PDB entry 5XOQ | X-ray diffraction, 1.87 A resolution | chains A and B of the 4 polymer chains in the assembly

Chain A (and B):
Protein: Cysteine synthase
Organism: Planctopirus limnophila (strain ATCC 43296 / DSM 3776 / IFAM 1008 / 290)
Notes: EC 2.5.1.47; chain B of this document is another copy of the same molecule, construct and numbering; everything in this record applies to it too
Reference sequence: D5STP0 (D5STP0_PLAL2); numbering as in UniProt (aligned over 1-309)
Chain sequence (310 residues; numbered 0 to 309; the number before each row is that of its first residue; numbering starts at 0):
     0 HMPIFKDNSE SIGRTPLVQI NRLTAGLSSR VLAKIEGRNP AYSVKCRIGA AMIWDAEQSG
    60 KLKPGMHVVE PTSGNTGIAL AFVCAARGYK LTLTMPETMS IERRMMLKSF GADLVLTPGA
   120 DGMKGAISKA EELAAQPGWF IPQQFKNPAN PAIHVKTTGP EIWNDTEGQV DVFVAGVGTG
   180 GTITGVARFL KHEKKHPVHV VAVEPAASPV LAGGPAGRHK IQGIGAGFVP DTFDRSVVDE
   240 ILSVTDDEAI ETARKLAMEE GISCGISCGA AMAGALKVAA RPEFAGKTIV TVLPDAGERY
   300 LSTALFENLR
Modified residues: Lys44 ((2S)-2-amino-6-[[3-hydroxy-2-methyl-5-(phosphonooxymethyl)pyridin-4-yl]methylideneamino]hexanoic acid; LLP)
Construct notes: expression tag (0)

Chain A / chain B interface:
Pairs across the interface - 123 pairs, chain A then chain B:
  His0(A) - Asn163(B)
  His0(A) - Asp164(B)  salt bridge
  His0(A) - Glu166(B)  salt bridge
  Met1(A) - Arg13(B)
  Met1(A) - Thr14(B)
  Met1(A) - Pro15(B)  hydrophobic
  Met1(A) - Asp164(B)  hydrogen bond (backbone-side chain)
  Ile3(A) - Leu16(B)
  Ile3(A) - Arg29(B)
  Ile3(A) - Leu31(B)  hydrophobic
  Ile3(A) - Asp164(B)
  Ile3(A) - Thr165(B)
  Phe4(A) - Pro15(B)  hydrophobic
  Phe4(A) - Leu16(B)  hydrogen bond (backbone-backbone)
  Phe4(A) - Val17(B)
  Phe4(A) - Gln18(B)  hydrogen bond (backbone-backbone)
  Lys5(A) - Gln18(B)
  Lys5(A) - Asn20(B)  hydrogen bond (backbone-side chain)
  Asp6(A) - Val17(B)
  Asp6(A) - Asn20(B)
  Asn7(A) - Val17(B)
  Asn7(A) - Glu259(B)
  Asn7(A) - Gly260(B)  hydrogen bond (side chain-backbone)
  Asn7(A) - Ile261(B)
  Ser10(A) - Arg37(B)  hydrogen bond
  Gly12(A) - Arg37(B)  hydrogen bond (backbone-side chain)
  Arg13(A) - Met1(B)
  Thr14(A) - Met1(B)
  Pro15(A) - Met1(B)  hydrophobic
  Pro15(A) - Phe4(B)  hydrophobic
  Leu16(A) - Ile3(B)
  Leu16(A) - Phe4(B)  hydrogen bond (backbone-backbone)
  Val17(A) - Phe4(B)
  Val17(A) - Asp6(B)
  Val17(A) - Asn7(B)
  Gln18(A) - Phe4(B)  hydrogen bond (backbone-backbone)
  Gln18(A) - Lys5(B)
  Asn20(A) - Lys5(B)  hydrogen bond (side chain-backbone)
  Asn20(A) - Asp6(B)
  Arg21(A) - Ala84(B)  hydrogen bond (side chain-backbone)
  Arg21(A) - Ala85(B)  hydrogen bond (side chain-backbone)
  Arg21(A) - Arg86(B)
  Arg21(A) - Gly87(B)
  Arg29(A) - Ile3(B)
  Leu31(A) - Ile3(B)  hydrophobic
  Gly36(A) - Tyr41(B)
  Arg37(A) - Ser10(B)  hydrogen bond
  Arg37(A) - Gly12(B)  hydrogen bond (side chain-backbone)
  Arg37(A) - Arg37(B)  hydrogen bond (side chain-backbone)
  Arg37(A) - Asn38(B)
  Arg37(A) - Pro39(B)
  Arg37(A) - Tyr41(B)
  Asn38(A) - Arg37(B)
  Pro39(A) - Arg37(B)
  Tyr41(A) - Gly36(B)
  Tyr41(A) - Arg37(B)
  Tyr41(A) - Tyr41(B)  hydrophobic
  Tyr41(A) - Ala295(B)
  Phe81(A) - Gly260(B)
  Ala84(A) - Arg21(B)  hydrogen bond (backbone-side chain)
  Ala84(A) - Ala256(B)
  Ala84(A) - Met257(B)
  Ala84(A) - Glu258(B)
  Ala84(A) - Gly260(B)
  Ala85(A) - Arg21(B)  hydrogen bond (backbone-side chain)
  Ala85(A) - Glu259(B)
  Arg86(A) - Arg21(B)
  Gly87(A) - Arg21(B)
  Glu101(A) - Leu300(B)
  Met104(A) - Leu300(B)
  Met104(A) - Phe305(B)  hydrophobic
  Met104(A) - Leu308(B)
  Met105(A) - Ser262(B)
  Met105(A) - Glu297(B)
  Lys107(A) - Met257(B)
  Lys107(A) - Leu308(B)
  Ser108(A) - Ala256(B)
  Ser108(A) - Met257(B)  hydrogen bond (backbone-backbone)
  Ser108(A) - Phe305(B)
  Ser108(A) - Leu308(B)
  Phe109(A) - Ala256(B)
  Phe109(A) - Met257(B)
  Phe109(A) - Gly260(B)
  Phe109(A) - Ser262(B)
  Gly110(A) - Met257(B)
  Asn163(A) - His0(B)
  Asp164(A) - His0(B)  salt bridge
  Asp164(A) - Met1(B)  hydrogen bond (side chain-backbone)
  Asp164(A) - Ile3(B)
  Thr165(A) - Ile3(B)
  Glu166(A) - His0(B)  salt bridge
  Ala256(A) - Ala84(B)
  Ala256(A) - Ser108(B)
  Ala256(A) - Phe109(B)
  Met257(A) - Ala84(B)
  Met257(A) - Lys107(B)
  Met257(A) - Ser108(B)  hydrogen bond (backbone-backbone)
  Met257(A) - Phe109(B)
  Met257(A) - Gly110(B)
  Glu258(A) - Ala84(B)
  Glu259(A) - Asn7(B)
  Glu259(A) - Ala85(B)
  Gly260(A) - Asn7(B)  hydrogen bond (backbone-side chain)
  Gly260(A) - Phe81(B)
  Gly260(A) - Ala84(B)
  Gly260(A) - Phe109(B)
  Ile261(A) - Asn7(B)
  Ser262(A) - Met105(B)
  Ser262(A) - Phe109(B)
  Ala295(A) - Tyr41(B)
  Glu297(A) - Met105(B)
  Glu297(A) - Arg298(B)  salt bridge
  Arg298(A) - Glu297(B)  salt bridge
  Leu300(A) - Met104(B)  hydrophobic
  Phe305(A) - Met104(B)
  Phe305(A) - Met105(B)  hydrophobic
  Phe305(A) - Ser108(B)
  Leu308(A) - Met104(B)
  Leu308(A) - Lys107(B)
  Leu308(A) - Ser108(B)
  Arg309(A) - Arg103(B)
  Arg309(A) - Met104(B)
  Arg309(A) - Lys107(B)
Other interface residues (no listed pair), chain A (58 interface residues in all): Pro2, Ile11, Ile34, Arg253
Other interface residues (no listed pair), chain B (61 interface residues in all): Pro2, Ile11, Ile34, Ile100, Glu101, Arg253, Gly296, Arg309

Overview:
58 residues of chain A face 61 of chain B across their interface; the contacts include 21 hydrogen bonds and 6
salt bridges. Among the polar pairs are His0(A)-Asp164(B), His0(A)-Glu166(B) and Glu297(A)-Arg298(B).
Chain A and chain B are both Cysteine synthase (Planctopirus limnophila (strain ATCC 43296 / DSM 3776 / IFAM
1008 / 290)); the structure, Crystal structure of O-Acetylserine Sulfhydrylase with bound Transcription Factor
peptide inhibitor from Planctomyces limnophilus, was determined by X-ray diffraction.
